PDB entry 6TQD | X-ray diffraction, 1.48 A resolution | chain A

# Chain A
Molecule: Intimin
Organism: Escherichia coli O127:H6 str. E2348/69
Reference sequence: P19809 (EAE_ECO27); residues 450-655 here = UniProt positions 450-655
Chain sequence (207 residues; each row starts with the number of its first residue):
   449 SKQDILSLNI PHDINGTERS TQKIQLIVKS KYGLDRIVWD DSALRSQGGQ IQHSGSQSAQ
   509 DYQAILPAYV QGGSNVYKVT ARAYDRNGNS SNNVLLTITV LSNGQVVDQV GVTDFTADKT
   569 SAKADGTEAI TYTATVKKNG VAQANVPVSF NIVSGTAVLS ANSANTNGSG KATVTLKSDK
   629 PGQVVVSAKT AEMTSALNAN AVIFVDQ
Disordered / not traced: 449-451
Differences from the reference sequence: expression tag (449)
Ion coordination: Na+ near Ile458 (its only coordinating residue here)
What the authors report for this chain:
  - contacts within the chain: Glu466-Asn551 (hydrogen bond), Glu466-Tyr517 (hydrogen bond), Gly496-Pro515, Pro515-Tyr525, Val518-Asn523 (hydrogen bond), Tyr517-Asn523, Asn523-Tyr525 (water-mediated contact), Ser550-Gln553 (hydrogen bond), Asp556-Asn587 (hydrogen bond)

# In short
From the paper: contacts within the chain involving Glu466, Asn551 and Tyr517 among others.
Chain A is Intimin (Escherichia coli O127:H6 str. E2348/69); the structure, D00-D0 domain of Intimin, was
determined by X-ray diffraction together with 6TPL from the same study.
